Entry 5XVO (X-ray diffraction, 3.10 A resolution); this record covers chains F and G of the 10 polymer chains in the assembly.

Chain F:
Protein: CRISPR-associated endoribonuclease Cas2
Source organism: Enterococcus faecalis TX0027
Notes: EC 3.1.-.-
UniProtKB: E6GPD6 (E6GPD6_ENTFL); residue numbers follow UniProt; this construct covers 1-109
Amino-acid sequence (109 residues; numbered 1 to 109; the number before each row is that of its first residue):
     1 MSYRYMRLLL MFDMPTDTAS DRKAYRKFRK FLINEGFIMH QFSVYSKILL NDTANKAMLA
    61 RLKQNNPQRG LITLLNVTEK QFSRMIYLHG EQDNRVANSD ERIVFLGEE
Disordered / not traced: 1-3, 109
Ion coordination: Mg2+: Phe-12, Asp-13, Ser-43 (shared with DC15(G) of chain G)
Reported in the primary citation:
  - binding site for the 46-nt DNA strand: Thr-78, Lys-80, Gln-81, Arg-84

Chain G:
Molecule: 28-nt DNA strand
Sequence (28 nucleotides; numbered 1 to 28; the number before each row is that of its first residue):
     1 TTCGTAGCTG AGGCCTCAGC TACGTTCC
Disordered / not traced: 1, 27-28
Ion coordination: Mg2+: DC15 (shared with Phe-12(F), Asp-13(F), Ser-43(F) of chain F)

How chain F and chain G interact:
Residue-residue contacts (18):
  Phe-12(F) / DC15(G)  phosphate contact
  Phe-12(F) / DT16(G)  phosphate contact
  Asp-13(F) / DC15(G)  phosphate contact
  Met-14(F) / DC14(G)  sugar contact
  Met-14(F) / DC15(G)  hydrogen bond to the phosphate
  Pro-15(F) / DC14(G)  phosphate contact
  Thr-16(F) / DC14(G)  hydrogen bond to the phosphate
  Asp-17(F) / DC14(G)  phosphate contact
  Tyr-25(F) / DC15(G)  sugar contact
  Tyr-25(F) / DT16(G)  hydrogen bond to the phosphate
  Arg-29(F) / DT16(G)  salt bridge to the phosphate
  Arg-29(F) / DC17(G)  salt bridge to the phosphate
  Met-39(F) / DT16(G)  phosphate contact
  Phe-42(F) / DC15(G)  phosphate contact
  Phe-42(F) / DT16(G)  sugar contact
  Ser-43(F) / DC15(G)  hydrogen bond to the phosphate
  Ser-43(F) / DT16(G)  hydrogen bond to the phosphate
  Tyr-45(F) / DT16(G)  hydrogen bond to the phosphate
Other interface residues (no listed pair), chain G (5 interface residues in all): DG13

Summary:
Chain F and chain G form an interface of 12 and 5 residues respectively; the contacts include 6 hydrogen bonds
and 2 salt bridges. Polar pairs include Met-14(F)/DC15(G), Thr-16(F)/DC14(G) and Tyr-25(F)/DT16(G). Phe-12(F),
Asp-13(F), Ser-43(F) and DC15(G) coordinate Mg2+. From the paper: a binding site for the 46-nt DNA strand at
Thr-78(F), Lys-80(F) and Gln-81(F) among others.
Chain F is CRISPR-associated endoribonuclease Cas2 (Enterococcus faecalis TX0027) and chain G is a 28-nt DNA
strand; the structure, E. fae Cas1-Cas2/prespacer/target ternary complex revealing DNA sampling and
half-integration states, was determined by X-ray diffraction together with 5XVN and 5XVP from the same study.
